4R00 - chains A and G of the 28 polymer chains in the assembly; structure by X-ray diffraction, 2.80 A resolution.

# Chain A
Protein: Proteasome subunit alpha type-2
Source organism: Saccharomyces cerevisiae
Notes: EC 3.4.25.1; engineered mutation(s): C52F
UniProt: P23639 (PSA2_YEAST); residues 1-250 here = UniProt positions 1-250
Chain sequence (250 residues; row label = number of the first residue in the row):
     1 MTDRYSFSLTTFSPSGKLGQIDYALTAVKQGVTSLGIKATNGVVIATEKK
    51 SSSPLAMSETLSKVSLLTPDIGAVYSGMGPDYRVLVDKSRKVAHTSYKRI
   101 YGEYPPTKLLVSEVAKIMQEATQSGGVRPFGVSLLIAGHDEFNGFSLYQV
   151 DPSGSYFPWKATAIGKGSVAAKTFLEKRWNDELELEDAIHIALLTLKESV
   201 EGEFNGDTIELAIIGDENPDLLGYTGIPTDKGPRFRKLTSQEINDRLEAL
Swiss-Prot annotation at these positions:
  - cross-link: Lys108 (Glycyl lysine isopeptide (Lys-Gly) (interchain with G-Cter in ubiquitin))

# Chain G
Protein: Proteasome subunit alpha type-1
Source organism: Saccharomyces cerevisiae
Notes: EC 3.4.25.1
UniProt: P21243 (PSA1_YEAST); residues -8 to 243 here correspond to UniProt positions 1-252 (UniProt number = residue number + 9)
Chain sequence (252 residues; row label = number of the first residue in the row; numbers below 1 keep their minus sign (Met-8 is residue -8)):
    -8 MSGAAAASAAGYDRHITIFSPEGRLYQVEYAFKATNQTNINSLAVRGKDC
    42 TVVISQKKVPDKLLDPTTVSYIFCISRTIGMVVNGPIPDARNAALRAKAE
    92 AAEFRYKYGYDMPCDVLAKRMANLSQIYTQRAYMRPLGVILTFVSVDEEL
   142 GPSIYKTDPAGYYVGYKATATGPKQQEITTNLENHFKKSKIDHINEESWE
   192 KVVEFAITHMIDALGTEFSKNDLEVGVATKDKFFTLSAENIEERLVAIAE
   242 QD
Unresolved in the structure: -8 to 1, 243
Ion coordination: Mg2+: Thr8, Arg122, Met125

# Interface between chain A and chain G
Residue-residue contacts (62):
  Asp3(A) with Tyr124(G)
  Tyr5(A) with Ile7(G); Ala123(G), hydrophobic; Tyr124(G), hydrophobic
  Leu9(A) with Ala123(G), hydrophobic
  Gln20(A) with Ile9(G); Phe10(G), hydrogen bond (side chain-backbone)
  Tyr23(A) with Phe10(G), hydrophobic; Ser11(G); Pro12(G), hydrophobic; Gly14(G)
  Ala24(A) with Phe10(G), hydrophobic
  Thr26(A) with Pro12(G); Glu13(G)
  Ala27(A) with Gly14(G)
  Ser52(A) with Tyr153(G)
  Pro54(A) with Lys158(G); Glu174(G)
  Leu55(A) with Tyr157(G); Lys158(G), hydrogen bond (backbone-backbone); Ala159(G); Thr170(G); Glu174(G); Phe177(G), hydrophobic
  Ala56(A) with Gly156(G); Tyr157(G), hydrophobic
  Met57(A) with Arg37(G); Val155(G); Gly156(G), hydrogen bond (backbone-backbone); Tyr157(G); Lys158(G)
  Thr60(A) with Tyr146(G); Val155(G); Gly156(G), hydrogen bond (side chain-backbone)
  Leu61(A) with Tyr153(G), hydrophobic
  Met78(A) with Phe10(G), hydrophobic; Leu16(G), hydrophobic
  Pro80(A) with Gln117(G); Ala151(G); Gly152(G); Tyr153(G)
  Asp81(A) with Gln117(G)
  Arg83(A) with Ala113(G), hydrogen bond (side chain-backbone); Asn114(G); Gly152(G), hydrogen bond (side chain-backbone); Tyr154(G)
  Val84(A) with Asn114(G); Gln117(G)
  Asp87(A) with Lys110(G), salt bridge; Asn114(G)
  Gly126(A) with Arg122(G); Ala123(G), hydrogen bond (backbone-backbone)
  Val127(A) with Gln121(G); Arg122(G)
  Arg128(A) with Thr8(G); Phe10(G); Leu16(G); Thr120(G), hydrogen bond (side chain-backbone); Gln121(G), hydrogen bond (backbone-backbone)
  Pro129(A) with Phe10(G)
  Phe130(A) with Gln121(G)
  Gly131(A) with Phe10(G)
Also at the interface, not in a pair above, chain A (32 interface residues in all): Met1, Thr2, Gln30, Ser53, Ala121
Also at the interface, not in a pair above, chain G (33 interface residues in all): Leu173

# Overview
32 residues of chain A face 33 of chain G across their interface, with 9 hydrogen bonds and 1 salt bridge.
Among the polar pairs are Asp87(A)-Lys110(G), Gln20(A)-Phe10(G) and Thr60(A)-Gly156(G). Thr8(G), Arg122(G) and
Met125(G) coordinate Mg2+.
Chain A is Proteasome subunit alpha type-2 and chain G is Proteasome subunit alpha type-1, both from
Saccharomyces cerevisiae; the structure, yCP beta5-C52F mutant in complex with Omuralide, was determined by
X-ray diffraction, deposited together with 4QUX, 4QUY, 4QV0, 4QV1, 4QV3, 4QV4 and 42 further entries.
